PDB entry 7TK3 | electron microscopy, 6.30 A resolution (low resolution: residue-level contacts below are approximate; hydrogen-bond / salt-bridge calls are withheld) | chains B and F of the 27 polymer chains in the assembly

Chain B:
Name: ATP synthase subunit alpha
Organism: Saccharomyces cerevisiae
UniProt: P07251 (ATPA_YEAST); residues 1-510 here correspond to UniProt positions 36-545 (UniProt number = residue number + 35)
Sequence (510 residues; numbered 1 to 510; the number before each row is that of its first residue):
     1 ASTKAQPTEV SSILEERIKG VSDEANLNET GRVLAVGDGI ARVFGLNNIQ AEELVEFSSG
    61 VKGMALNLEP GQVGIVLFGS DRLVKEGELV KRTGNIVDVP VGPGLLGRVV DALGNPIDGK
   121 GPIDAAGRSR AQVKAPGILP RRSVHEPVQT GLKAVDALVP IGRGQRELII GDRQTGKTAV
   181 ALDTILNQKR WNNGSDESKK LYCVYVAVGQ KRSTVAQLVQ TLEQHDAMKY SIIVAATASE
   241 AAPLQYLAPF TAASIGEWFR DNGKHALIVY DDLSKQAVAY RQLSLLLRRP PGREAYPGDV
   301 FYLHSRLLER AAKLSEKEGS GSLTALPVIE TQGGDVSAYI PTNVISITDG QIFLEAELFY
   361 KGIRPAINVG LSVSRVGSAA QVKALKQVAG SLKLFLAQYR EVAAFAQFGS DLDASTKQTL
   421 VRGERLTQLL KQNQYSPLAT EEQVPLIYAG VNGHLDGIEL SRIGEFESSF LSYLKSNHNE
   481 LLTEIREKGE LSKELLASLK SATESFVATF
Unresolved in the structure: 1-2, 408-409, 510
Swiss-Prot annotation at these positions:
  - binding site (ATP): Gly171 to Thr178
  - site: Ser372 (Required for activity)
  - modified residue (Phosphoserine): Ser22, Ser143

Chain F:
Name: ATP synthase subunit beta
Organism: Saccharomyces cerevisiae
Notes: EC 7.1.2.2
UniProt: P00830 (ATPB_YEAST); residues 1-478 here correspond to UniProt positions 34-511 (UniProt number = residue number + 33)
Sequence (478 residues; each row starts with the number of its first residue):
     1 ASAAQSTPIT GKVTAVIGAI VDVHFEQSEL PAILNALEIK TPQGKLVLEV AQHLGENTVR
    61 TIAMDGTEGL VRGEKVLDTG GPISVPVGRE TLGRIINVIG EPIDERGPIK SKLRKPIHAD
   121 PPSFAEQSTS AEILETGIKV VDLLAPYARG GKIGLFGGAG VGKTVFIQEL INNIAKAHGG
   181 FSVFTGVGER TREGNDLYRE MKETGVINLE GESKVALVFG QMNEPPGARA RVALTGLTIA
   241 EYFRDEEGQD VLLFIDNIFR FTQAGSEVSA LLGRIPSAVG YQPTLATDMG LLQERITTTK
   301 KGSVTSVQAV YVPADDLTDP APATTFAHLD ATTVLSRGIS ELGIYPAVDP LDSKSRLLDA
   361 AVVGQEHYDV ASKVQETLQT YKSLQDIIAI LGMDELSEQD KLTVERARKI QRFLSQPFAV
   421 AEVFTGIPGK LVRLKDTVAS FKAVLEGKYD NIPEHAFYMV GGIEDVVAKA EKLAAEAN
Unresolved in the structure: 1-6, 476-478
Swiss-Prot annotation at these positions:
  - binding site (ATP): Gly157 to Thr164
  - modified residue: Thr79 (Phosphothreonine), Thr204 (Phosphothreonine), Ser340 (Phosphoserine)

How chain B and chain F interact:
Contacting residue pairs (15):
  Asn47(B) - Arg72(F)
  Ile49(B) - Leu70(F)
  Ile49(B) - Val71(F)
  Ile49(B) - Arg72(F)
  Gln50(B) - Gly69(F)
  Gln50(B) - Leu70(F)
  Ala51(B) - Glu68(F)
  Ala51(B) - Gly69(F)
  Ala51(B) - Leu70(F)
  Leu68(B) - Ala15(F)
  Leu68(B) - Val16(F)
  Leu68(B) - Ile17(F)
  Glu69(B) - Thr14(F)
  Pro70(B) - Thr14(F)
  Ser346(B) - Ala159(F)
Also at the interface, not in a pair above, chain B (13 interface residues in all): Leu66, Asn67, Pro291, Ser305, Ser378
Also at the interface, not in a pair above, chain F (13 interface residues in all): Asn223, Val279, Val423

In short:
Chain B and chain F each contribute 13 residues to their interface. UniProt lists 8 ATP-binding residues on
chain B; 8 ATP-binding residues on chain F.
Here chain B is ATP synthase subunit alpha and chain F is ATP synthase subunit beta, both from Saccharomyces
cerevisiae. Entry 7TK3 (Yeast ATP synthase State 1binding(b) with 10 mM ATP backbone model) was determined by
electron microscopy (same publication as 7TJS, 7TJT, 7TJU, 7TJV, 7TJW, 7TJX and 30 further entries).
